7ZOX - chains A and B of the 3 polymer chains in the assembly; structure by electron microscopy, 4.40 A resolution (low resolution: residue-level contacts below are approximate; hydrogen-bond / salt-bridge calls are withheld).

# Chain A
Name: Nuclear pore complex protein Nup93
Source organism: Xenopus laevis
UniProtKB: Q7ZX96 (NUP93_XENLA); residue numbers follow UniProt; this construct covers 168-820
Chain sequence (653 residues; numbered 168 to 820; the number before each row is that of its first residue):
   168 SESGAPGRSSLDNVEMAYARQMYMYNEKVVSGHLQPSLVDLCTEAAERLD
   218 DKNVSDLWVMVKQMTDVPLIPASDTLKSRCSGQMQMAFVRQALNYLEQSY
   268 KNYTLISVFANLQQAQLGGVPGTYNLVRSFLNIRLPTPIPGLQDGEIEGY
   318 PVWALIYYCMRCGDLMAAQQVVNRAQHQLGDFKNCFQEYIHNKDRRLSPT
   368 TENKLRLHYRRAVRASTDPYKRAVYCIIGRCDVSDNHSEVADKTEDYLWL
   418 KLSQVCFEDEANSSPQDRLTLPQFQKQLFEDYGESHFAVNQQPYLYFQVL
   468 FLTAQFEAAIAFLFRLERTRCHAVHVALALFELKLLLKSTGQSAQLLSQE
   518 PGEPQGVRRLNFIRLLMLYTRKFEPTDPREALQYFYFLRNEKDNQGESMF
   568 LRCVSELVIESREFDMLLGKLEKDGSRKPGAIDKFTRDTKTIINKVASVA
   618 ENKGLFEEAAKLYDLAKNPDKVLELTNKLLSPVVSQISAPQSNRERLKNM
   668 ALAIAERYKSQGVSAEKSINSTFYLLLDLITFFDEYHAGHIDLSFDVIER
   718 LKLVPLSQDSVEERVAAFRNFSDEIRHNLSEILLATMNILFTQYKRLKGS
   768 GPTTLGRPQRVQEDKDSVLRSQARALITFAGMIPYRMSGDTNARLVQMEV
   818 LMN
Unresolved in the structure: 168-176, 277-288, 304-307, 427-429, 589-590, 765-780

# Chain B
Name: xhNup93-Nb4i
Source organism: Vicugna pacos
Chain sequence (126 residues; numbered 2 to 127; the number before each row is that of its first residue):
     2 GQVQLVESGGGVVQTGDSLMLSCTVSGHTIDNWAMGWFRQTPRKQREFVA
    52 AIDKRGTGAIYGNSVKGRFTVSRDNAKNMVYLRMNSLKPEDTAVYFCAVD
   102 QLNAGLGDVSYDYDYWGQGTQVTVSS
Unresolved in the structure: 2

# Interface between chain A and chain B
Residue-residue contacts - 27 pairs, chain A then chain B:
  Glu451(A) - Asn104(B)
  Ser452(A) - Leu107(B)
  Ala455(A) - Leu107(B)
  Phe479(A) - Ala105(B)
  Arg482(A) - Asp101(B)
  Arg482(A) - Leu103(B)
  Arg482(A) - Ala105(B)
  Arg482(A) - Gly108(B)
  Arg482(A) - Asp109(B)
  Arg482(A) - Asp113(B)
  Leu483(A) - Asp109(B)
  Glu484(A) - Asp109(B)
  Glu484(A) - Val110(B)
  Arg487(A) - Val110(B)
  Arg487(A) - Asp113(B)
  Ala511(A) - Gln102(B)
  Gln512(A) - Gln102(B)
  Gln512(A) - Leu103(B)
  Gln512(A) - Asn104(B)
  Leu513(A) - Leu103(B)
  Leu514(A) - Leu103(B)
  Leu514(A) - Asn104(B)
  Arg531(A) - Asp115(B)
  Leu535(A) - Leu103(B)
  Leu535(A) - Tyr112(B)
  Arg538(A) - Tyr112(B)
  Lys539(A) - Tyr112(B)
Other interface residues (no listed pair), chain A (19 interface residues in all): Val456, Ala478, Phe481
Other interface residues (no listed pair), chain B (17 interface residues in all): Asp54, Ala60, Ile61, Gly106, Tyr114

# In short
Chain A and chain B form an interface of 19 and 17 residues respectively.
Here chain A is Nuclear pore complex protein Nup93 (Xenopus laevis) and chain B is xhNup93-Nb4i (Vicugna
pacos). Entry 7ZOX (Nup93 in complex with xhNup93-Nb4i and xNup93-Nb2t) was determined by electron microscopy
together with 8OZB, 8CDS, 8CDT, 7NQA and 7NOW from the same study.
